5LQY - chains L and Y of the 30 polymer chains in the assembly; structure by electron microscopy, 7.80 A resolution (low resolution: residue-level contacts below are approximate; hydrogen-bond / salt-bridge calls are withheld).

# Chain L
Protein: ATP synthase c subunit
From: Ogataea angusta
Amino-acid sequence (76 residues; numbered 1 to 76; the number before each row is that of its first residue):
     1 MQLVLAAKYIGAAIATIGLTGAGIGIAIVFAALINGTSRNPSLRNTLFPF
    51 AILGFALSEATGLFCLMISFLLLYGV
Disordered / not traced: 1, 73-76

# Chain Y
Protein: ATP synthase subunit a
From: Ogataea angusta
Amino-acid sequence (252 residues; numbered 1 to 252; the number before each row is that of its first residue):
     1 SPLDQFIINNLLEINSPFLNLSTLNFSTFSLYTLFVVLVISLTFILSIGG
    51 ESNNLVKGSNWLIAIEAIFDTILNMVKGQIGGSVYGRYVPLVYTLFTFIL
   101 VANLIGMVPYNFALSASLIYIIGISVSLWIGLTILGLFLNKAVFFSLFVP
   151 SGTPLPLVPVLVLIELLSYTARAISLGLRLAANTLSGHLLMSILGNLVKN
   201 LMSINYFTFIFGLIPLAGIFAIVILEFAIACIQAYVFAILTSSYLKDSIY
   251 LH
Disordered / not traced: 1-118, 200-209, 251-252

# Interface between chain L and chain Y
Contacting residue pairs (5; chain L residue first):
  Ala56(L) - Ile232(Y)
  Leu63(L) - Leu178(Y)
  Leu63(L) - Ala182(Y)
  Phe64(L) - Leu178(Y)
  Met67(L) - Ala181(Y)
Interface residues without a listed pair, chain L (5 interface residues in all): Ile52

# Overview
Chain L and chain Y form an interface of 5 and 4 residues respectively.
Here chain L is ATP synthase c subunit and chain Y is ATP synthase subunit a, both from Ogataea angusta. Entry
5LQY (Structure of F-ATPase from Pichia angusta, in state2) was determined by electron microscopy, deposited
together with 5LQX and 5LQZ.
